8UPF - chains D and I of the 12 polymer chains in the assembly; structure by electron microscopy, 3.20 A resolution.

# Chain D
Name: Histone H2B type 1-J
Source organism: Homo sapiens
UniProtKB: P06899 (H2B1J_HUMAN); residues 5-123 here correspond to UniProt positions 6-124 (UniProt number = residue number + 1)
Amino-acid sequence (119 residues; row label = number of the first residue in the row):
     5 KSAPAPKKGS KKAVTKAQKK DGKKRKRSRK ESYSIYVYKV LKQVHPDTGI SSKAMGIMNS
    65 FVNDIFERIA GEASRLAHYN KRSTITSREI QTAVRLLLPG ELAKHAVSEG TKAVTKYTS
Unresolved in the structure: 5-28
Curated features (UniProtKB/Swiss-Prot):
  - modified residue: Lys5 (N6-(2-hydroxyisobutyryl)lysine), Ser6 (ADP-ribosylserine), Lys11 (N6-(beta-hydroxybutyryl)lysine), Lys12 (N6-(2-hydroxyisobutyryl)lysine), Ser14 (Phosphoserine), Lys15 (N6-acetyllysine), Lys16 (N6-(beta-hydroxybutyryl)lysine), Lys20 (N6-(2-hydroxyisobutyryl)lysine), Lys23 (N6-(2-hydroxyisobutyryl)lysine), Lys24 (N6-(2-hydroxyisobutyryl)lysine), Lys34 (N6-(2-hydroxyisobutyryl)lysine), Glu35 (PolyADP-ribosyl glutamic acid), Ser36 (Phosphoserine), Lys43 (N6-(2-hydroxyisobutyryl)lysine), Lys46 (N6-(2-hydroxyisobutyryl)lysine), Lys57 (N6,N6-dimethyllysine), Arg79 (Dimethylated arginine), Lys85 (N6,N6,N6-trimethyllysine), Arg86 (Omega-N-methylarginine), Arg92 (Omega-N-methylarginine) and 4 more in UniProt
  - glycosylation: Ser112 (O-linked (GlcNAc) serine)
  - cross-link (Glycyl lysine isopeptide (Lys-Gly)): Lys5 (interchain with G-Cter in SUMO2), Lys20 (interchain with G-Cter in SUMO2), Lys34 (interchain with G-Cter in ubiquitin), Lys120 (interchain with G-Cter in ubiquitin)

# Chain I
Molecule: 147-nt DNA strand
Sequence (147 nucleotides; numbered -73 to 73; the number before each row is that of its first residue; numbers below 1 keep their minus sign (DA-73 is residue -73)):
   -73 ATCGAGAATC CCGGTGCCGA GGCCGCTCAA TTGGTCGTAG ACAGCTCTAG CACCGCTTAA
   -13 ACGCACGTAC GCGCTGTCCC CCGCGTTTTA ACCGCCAAGG GGATTACTCC CTAGTCTCCA
    47 GGCACGTGTC AGATATATAC ATCCGAT

# Chain D / chain I interface
Pairs across the interface (13; chain D residue first):
  Arg29(D) - DA29(I)  hydrogen bond to the base
  Arg29(D) - DT30(I)  hydrogen bond to the base
  Ser32(D) - DT30(I)  phosphate contact
  Tyr42(D) - DG-53(I)  hydrogen bond to the phosphate
  Gly53(D) - DG-53(I)  phosphate contact
  Ile54(D) - DA-54(I)  phosphate contact
  Ile54(D) - DG-53(I)  hydrogen bond to the phosphate
  Ser56(D) - DA-54(I)  hydrogen bond to the phosphate
  Arg86(D) - DG-34(I)  phosphate contact
  Arg86(D) - DA-33(I)  salt bridge to the phosphate
  Ser87(D) - DG-34(I)  hydrogen bond to the phosphate
  Thr88(D) - DA-35(I)  phosphate contact
  Thr88(D) - DG-34(I)  hydrogen bond to the phosphate
Also at the interface, not in a pair above, chain D (12 interface residues in all): Arg33, Ser55, Lys85
Also at the interface, not in a pair above, chain I (12 interface residues in all): DG-52, DT-47, DC-46, DA-45, DT31

# In short
The chain D/chain I interface involves 12 residues from each chain, with 7 hydrogen bonds and 1 salt bridge.
Polar contacts include Arg29(D)-DA29(I), Arg29(D)-DT30(I) and Tyr42(D)-DG-53(I).
Chain D is Histone H2B type 1-J (Homo sapiens) and chain I is a 147-nt DNA strand; the structure, Cryo-EM
structure of the human nucleosome core particle in complex with RNF168-UbcH5c, was determined by electron
microscopy together with 8SMW, 8SMX, 8SMY, 8SMZ, 8SN0, 8SN1 and 3 further entries from the same study.
